8SYP - chains E and I of the 12 polymer chains in the assembly; structure by electron microscopy, 2.60 A resolution.

Chain E:
Protein: Histone H3.1
From: Homo sapiens
Reference sequence: P68431 (H31_HUMAN); residues 0-135 here correspond to UniProt positions 1-136 (UniProt number = residue number + 1)
Chain sequence (136 residues; row label = number of the first residue in the row; numbering starts at 0):
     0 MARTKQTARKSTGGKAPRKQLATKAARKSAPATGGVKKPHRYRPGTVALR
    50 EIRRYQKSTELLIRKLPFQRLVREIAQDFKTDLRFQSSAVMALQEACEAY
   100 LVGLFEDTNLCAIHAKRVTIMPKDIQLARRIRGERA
Not modelled in the structure: 0-37, 134-135

Chain I:
Molecule: 162-nt DNA strand
Sequence (162 nucleotides; row label = number of the first residue in the row):
     1 TAGGTGCAGGGCCTCTCGGCTGCTGATCTTCAGCTGGTTGCTGAGAGTTG
    51 CAGCATTGCTGAGTCTTAGCAATGGATACTTCCCGATTCCCCTCACAAAA
   101 ATAGGTCAGTCTGTCTGGCTAGTTCTGTACTTGCAGACACAGGGCATGTG
   151 GGGTTCCTATTT
Not modelled in the structure: 1-5, 153-162

How chain E and chain I interact:
Residue-residue contacts (25):
  His39(E) - DC12(I)  phosphate contact
  Arg40(E) - DT87(I)  base contact
  Arg40(E) - DT88(I)  hydrogen bond to the base
  Arg40(E) - DC89(I)  sugar contact
  Tyr41(E) - DC12(I)  sugar contact
  Tyr41(E) - DC13(I)  sugar contact
  Tyr41(E) - DT88(I)  sugar contact
  Tyr41(E) - DC89(I)  phosphate contact
  Pro43(E) - DT87(I)  phosphate contact
  Pro43(E) - DT88(I)  sugar contact
  Gly44(E) - DT87(I)  phosphate contact
  Gly44(E) - DT88(I)  hydrogen bond to the phosphate
  Val46(E) - DT88(I)  phosphate contact
  Ala47(E) - DT88(I)  hydrogen bond to the phosphate
  Arg49(E) - DC13(I)  sugar contact
  Lys56(E) - DC15(I)  salt bridge to the phosphate
  Arg63(E) - DC96(I)  phosphate contact
  Arg63(E) - DA97(I)  salt bridge to the phosphate
  Lys64(E) - DA97(I)  hydrogen bond to the phosphate
  Leu65(E) - DC96(I)  phosphate contact
  Leu65(E) - DA97(I)  hydrogen bond to the phosphate
  Pro66(E) - DC96(I)  phosphate contact
  Arg69(E) - DC96(I)  salt bridge to the phosphate
  Arg83(E) - DG105(I)  sugar contact
  Arg83(E) - DT106(I)  sugar contact
Also at the interface, not in a pair above, chain E (18 interface residues in all): Arg42, Thr45, Thr118
Also at the interface, not in a pair above, chain I (11 interface residues in all): DA86

In short:
18 residues of chain E and 11 residues of chain I are in contact, with 5 hydrogen bonds and 3 salt bridges.
Among the polar pairs are Arg40(E)-DT88(I), Gly44(E)-DT88(I) and Ala47(E)-DT88(I).
Chain E is Histone H3.1 (Homo sapiens) and chain I is a 162-nt DNA strand; the structure, Genomic CX3CR1
nucleosome, was determined by electron microscopy, deposited together with 8EVH, 8EVI and 8EVJ.
